Entry 2W8K (X-ray diffraction, 3.10 A resolution); this record covers chains A and T of the 3 polymer chains in the assembly.

[Chain A]
Name: DNA polymerase IV
Source organism: Sulfolobus solfataricus
Notes: EC 2.7.7.7
UniProt: Q97W02 (DPO42_SULSO); residues 1-352 here = UniProt positions 1-352
Chain sequence (358 residues; numbered -5 to 352; the number before each row is that of its first residue; numbers below 1 keep their minus sign (His-5 is residue -5)):
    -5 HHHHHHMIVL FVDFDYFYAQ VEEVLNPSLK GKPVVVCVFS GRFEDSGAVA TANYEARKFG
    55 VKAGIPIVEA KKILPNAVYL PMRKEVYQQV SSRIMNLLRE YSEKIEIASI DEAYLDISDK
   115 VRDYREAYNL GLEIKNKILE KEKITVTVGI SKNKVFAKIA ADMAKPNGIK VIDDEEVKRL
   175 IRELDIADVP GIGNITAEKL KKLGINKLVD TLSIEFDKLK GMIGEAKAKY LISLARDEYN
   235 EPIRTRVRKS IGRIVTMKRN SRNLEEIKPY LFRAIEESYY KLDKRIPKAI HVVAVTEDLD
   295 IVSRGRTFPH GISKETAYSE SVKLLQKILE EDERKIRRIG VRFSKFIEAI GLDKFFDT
Unresolved in the structure: -5 to -1, 343-352
Swiss-Prot annotation at these positions:
  - active site: Glu106
  - binding site (Mg(2+)): Asp7, Asp105
  - site: Tyr12 (Substrate discrimination)
  - mutagenesis: Asp105 to Glu106 (Loss of function), Glu342 to Thr352 (Almost complete loss of interaction with PCNA)
Bound ions: Mg2+ site 1 near Asp7 (its only coordinating residue here); Mg2+ site 2: Asp7, Phe8, Asp105 (together with 2'-deoxyguanosine-5'-triphosphate); Mg2+ site 3: Ala181, Ile186
Residues lining bound ligands: 2'-deoxyguanosine-5'-triphosphate (DGT): Asp7, Phe8, Asp9, Tyr10, Phe11, Tyr12, Val32, Val43, Ala44, Thr45, Tyr48, Arg51, Lys56, Ala57, Gly58, Met76, Ile104, Asp105, Lys159
What the authors report for this chain:
  - Mg2+ coordination: Asp7, Asp105, Glu106

[Chain T]
Molecule: 18-nt DNA strand
Sequence (18 nucleotides; numbered 1 to 18; the number before each row is that of its first residue):
     1 TCACXGAATC CTTCCCCC
Unresolved in the structure: 1-2
Modified positions: N2G (2'-deoxy-N-(naphthalen-1-ylmethyl)guanosine 5'-(dihydrogen phosphate)) at position 5

[How chain A and chain T interact]
Pairs across the interface - 34 pairs, chain A then chain T:
  Val32(A) - DC4(T)  sugar contact
  Val32(A) - N2G_5(T)  phosphate contact
  Phe33(A) - N2G_5(T)  base contact
  Ser34(A) - DC4(T)  phosphate contact
  Gly41(A) - DA3(T)  phosphate contact
  Gly41(A) - DC4(T)  phosphate contact
  Ala42(A) - DC4(T)  sugar contact
  Gly58(A) - DC4(T)  base contact
  Pro60(A) - DA3(T)  sugar contact
  Gly218(A) - DC11(T)  phosphate contact
  Glu219(A) - DC11(T)  hydrogen bond to the phosphate
  Ala220(A) - DC10(T)  phosphate contact
  Ala220(A) - DC11(T)  hydrogen bond to the phosphate
  Arg238(A) - DT9(T)  salt bridge to the phosphate
  Val241(A) - DA8(T)  phosphate contact
  Arg242(A) - DA8(T)  salt bridge to the phosphate
  Lys243(A) - DA8(T)  hydrogen bond to the phosphate
  Lys243(A) - DT9(T)  phosphate contact
  Ser244(A) - DA7(T)  sugar contact
  Ser244(A) - DA8(T)  hydrogen bond to the phosphate
  Ile245(A) - DA7(T)  phosphate contact
  Gly246(A) - DG6(T)  phosphate contact
  Gly246(A) - DA7(T)  hydrogen bond to the phosphate
  Arg247(A) - DG6(T)  salt bridge to the phosphate
  Ile248(A) - N2G_5(T)  base contact
  Ile248(A) - DG6(T)  hydrogen bond to the phosphate
  Thr250(A) - N2G_5(T)  base contact
  Lys275(A) - DA7(T)  salt bridge to the phosphate
  Arg331(A) - DA3(T)  hydrogen bond to the phosphate
  Arg331(A) - DC4(T)  salt bridge to the phosphate
  Arg332(A) - DC4(T)  hydrogen bond to the phosphate
  Arg332(A) - N2G_5(T)  base contact
  Arg336(A) - DG6(T)  sugar contact
  Arg336(A) - DA7(T)  salt bridge to the phosphate
Other interface residues (no listed pair), chain A (30 interface residues in all): Phe37, Ser40, Val43, Ala57, Val249, Leu293

[Summary]
The interface between chain A and chain T involves 30 residues on one side and 9 on the other; the contacts
include 8 hydrogen bonds and 6 salt bridges. Polar pairs include Glu219(A)-DC11(T), Ala220(A)-DC11(T) and
Lys243(A)-DA8(T). Ligands of chain A: 2'-deoxyguanosine-5'-triphosphate. The paper reports Mg2+ coordination
by Asp7(A), Asp105(A) and Glu106(A).
Here chain A is DNA polymerase IV (Sulfolobus solfataricus) and chain T is an 18-nt DNA strand. Entry 2W8K
(Y-family DNA polymerase Dpo4 bypassing N2-naphthyl-guanine adduct in syn orientation) was determined by X-ray
diffraction together with 2W8L from the same study.
